Entry 3F0L (X-ray diffraction, 1.30 A resolution); this record covers chain A.

# Chain A
Name: Phycocyanobilin:ferredoxin oxidoreductase
From: Synechocystis sp
Notes: EC 1.3.7.5
UniProtKB: Q55891 (PCYA_SYNY3); residues 1-248 here = UniProt positions 1-248
Amino-acid sequence (248 residues; row label = number of the first residue in the row):
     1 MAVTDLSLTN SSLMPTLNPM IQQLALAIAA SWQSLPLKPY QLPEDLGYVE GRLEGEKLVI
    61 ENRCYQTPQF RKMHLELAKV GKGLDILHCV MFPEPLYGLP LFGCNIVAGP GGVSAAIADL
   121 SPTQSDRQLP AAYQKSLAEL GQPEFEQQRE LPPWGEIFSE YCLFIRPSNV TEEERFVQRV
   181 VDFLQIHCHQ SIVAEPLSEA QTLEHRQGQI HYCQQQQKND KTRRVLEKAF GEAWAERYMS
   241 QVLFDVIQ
Disordered / not traced: 1-5
Differences from the reference sequence: engineered mutation Asn105 (Asp in Q55891)
Residues lining bound ligands: biliverdine ix alpha (BLA): Glu76, Ile86, His88, Cys89, Val90, Gly103, Cys104, Asn105, Val107, Ser114, Ala115, Ile117, Arg149, Leu151, Pro152, Trp154, Phe158, Phe164, Tyr212, Gln216, Asn219, Lys221, Thr222, Val225, Leu226, Leu243, Phe244
Reported in the primary citation:
  - binding site for biliverdine ix alpha: Glu76, His88, Asn105, Asn219, Thr222
  - conformationally variable residues: Asn219, Thr222
  - contacts within the chain: Leu87-Asn105 (backbone contact), His74-His88 (water-mediated contact)
  - catalytic residues: Glu76 (citing earlier work)
  - catalytic residues: His88 (proposed by the authors, not directly observed)
  - mutagenesis - D105N: decreased catalytic activity (citing earlier work)

# In short
Bound to chain A: biliverdine ix alpha. From the paper: catalytic residues Glu76 and His88; D105N reduces
catalytic activity.
Chain A is Phycocyanobilin:ferredoxin oxidoreductase (Synechocystis sp); the structure, Crystal structure of
oxidized D105N Synechocystis sp. PcyA, was determined by X-ray diffraction (same publication as 3NB8, 3NB9 and
3F0M).
